6E0M - chain A; structure by X-ray diffraction, 1.52 A resolution.

== Chain A ==
Protein: cGAS/DncV-like nucleotidyltransferase in E. coli homolog
Source organism: Elizabethkingia meningoseptica ATCC 13253
Chain sequence (292 residues; numbered 1 to 292; the number before each row is that of its first residue):
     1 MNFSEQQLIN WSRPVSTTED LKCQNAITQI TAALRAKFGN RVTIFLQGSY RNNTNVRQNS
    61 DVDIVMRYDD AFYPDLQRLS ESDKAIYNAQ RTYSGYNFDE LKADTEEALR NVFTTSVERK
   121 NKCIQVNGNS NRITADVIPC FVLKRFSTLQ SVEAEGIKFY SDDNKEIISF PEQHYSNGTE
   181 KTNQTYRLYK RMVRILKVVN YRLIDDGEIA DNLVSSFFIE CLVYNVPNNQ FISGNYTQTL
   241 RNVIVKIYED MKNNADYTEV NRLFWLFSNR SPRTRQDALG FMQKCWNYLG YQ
Unresolved in the structure: 77-95, 292
Small-molecule neighbours: diphosphate (DPO): P14, N53, R187, R191, R194

== Summary ==
Bound to chain A: diphosphate.
Chain A is cGAS/DncV-like nucleotidyltransferase in E. coli homolog (Elizabethkingia meningoseptica ATCC
13253); the structure, Structure of Elizabethkingia meningoseptica CdnE cyclic dinucleotide synthase, was
determined by X-ray diffraction together with 6E0K, 6E0L, 6E0N, 6E0O and 6M7K from the same study.
